Entry 9NR0 (X-ray diffraction, 1.55 A resolution); this record covers chains A and B.

# Chain A (and B)
Molecule: Superoxide dismutase [Mn], mitochondrial
From: Homo sapiens
Notes: EC 1.15.1.1; chain B of this document is another copy of the same molecule, construct and numbering; everything in this record applies to it too
Reference sequence: P04179 (SODM_HUMAN); residues 1-198 here correspond to UniProt positions 25-222 (UniProt number = residue number + 24)
Amino-acid sequence (199 residues; numbered 0 to 198; the number before each row is that of its first residue; numbering starts at 0):
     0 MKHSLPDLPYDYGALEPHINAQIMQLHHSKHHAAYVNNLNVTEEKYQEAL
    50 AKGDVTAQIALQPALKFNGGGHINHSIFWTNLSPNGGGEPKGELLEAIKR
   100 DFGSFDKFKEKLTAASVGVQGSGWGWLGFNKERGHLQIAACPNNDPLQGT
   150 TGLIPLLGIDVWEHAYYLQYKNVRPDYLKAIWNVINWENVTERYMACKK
Disordered / not traced: 198 (chain B: fully traced)
Differences from the reference sequence: initiating methionine (0); engineered mutation N143 (Gln167 in P04179)
Metal / ion sites: K+ site 1: G12 (shared with G85(B), N182(B) of chain B); K+ site 2: P16, Y169; Mn2+: H26, H74, D159, H163; K+ site 3 near N182 (its only coordinating residue here)
UniProt features mapped onto this chain:
  - binding site (Mn(2+)): H26, H74, D159, H163
  - modified residue: Y34 (3'-nitrotyrosine), K44 (N6-acetyllysine), K51 (N6-acetyllysine), K90 (N6-acetyllysine), K98 (N6-acetyllysine), K106 (N6-acetyllysine), K178 (N6-acetyllysine)
From the paper describing this entry:
  - Mn2+ coordination: H26, H74, D159, H163
  - conformationally variable residues: Y34
  - mutagenesis - Q143N (130-fold): decreased catalytic activity
  - mutagenesis - Q143N (Tm change 1.8 degC): increased stability (citing earlier work)
  - contacts within the chain: Y34-N143
  - catalytic residues: H30, Y34 (citing earlier work)

# Chain A / chain B interface
Residue-residue contacts (51; chain A residue first):
  M0(A) - A50(B)
  M0(A) - K51(B)
  M0(A) - G52(B)
  H2(A) - G52(B)
  H2(A) - V54(B)
  E42(A) - L49(B)
  E42(A) - V54(B)
  E42(A) - Q57(B)  hydrogen bond
  Y45(A) - Y45(B)  hydrophobic
  Y45(A) - L64(B)
  Q46(A) - Q46(B)  hydrogen bond
  Q46(A) - L49(B)
  L49(A) - M0(B)  hydrogen bond (backbone-backbone)
  L49(A) - E42(B)
  L49(A) - Q46(B)
  L49(A) - L49(B)  hydrophobic
  A50(A) - M0(B)
  K51(A) - M0(B)
  G52(A) - M0(B)  hydrogen bond (backbone-side chain)
  G52(A) - H2(B)
  V54(A) - H2(B)
  V54(A) - E42(B)
  V54(A) - G68(B)
  V54(A) - I72(B)  hydrophobic
  T55(A) - I72(B)
  T55(A) - Q147(B)
  T55(A) - G148(B)
  Q57(A) - E42(B)  hydrogen bond
  Q57(A) - L64(B)
  I58(A) - L64(B)  hydrophobic
  I58(A) - K65(B)
  I58(A) - G69(B)
  I58(A) - P145(B)  hydrophobic
  A59(A) - G148(B)
  Q61(A) - Q61(B)  hydrogen bond (backbone-side chain)
  Q61(A) - L64(B)
  Q61(A) - K65(B)
  L64(A) - Y45(B)
  L64(A) - Q57(B)
  L64(A) - I58(B)  hydrophobic
  L64(A) - Q61(B)
  K65(A) - I58(B)
  K65(A) - Q61(B)
  G68(A) - V54(B)
  G69(A) - I58(B)
  I72(A) - V54(B)  hydrophobic
  I72(A) - T55(B)
  P145(A) - I58(B)  hydrophobic
  Q147(A) - T55(B)
  G148(A) - T55(B)
  G148(A) - A59(B)
Interface residues without a listed pair, chain A (25 interface residues in all): L38, T149
Interface residues without a listed pair, chain B (25 interface residues in all): L38, T149

# Overview
Chain A and chain B each contribute 25 residues to their interface, with 6 hydrogen bonds. Polar pairs include
E42(A)-Q57(B), Q46(A)-Q46(B) and G52(A)-M0(B). The K+ site 2 is built by P16(A) and Y169(A). UniProt lists 4
Mn2+-binding residues on chain A. From the paper: catalytic residues H30(A) and Y34(A); Q143N of chain A
reduces catalytic activity.
Chain A and chain B are both Superoxide dismutase [Mn], mitochondrial (Homo sapiens); the structure, Finding
the exit route of hydrogen peroxide from the manganese superoxide dismutase (MnSOD) active site, was
determined by X-ray diffraction, deposited together with 9NSJ.
